Entry 9PFG (electron microscopy, 3.58 A resolution); this record covers chains C and F of the 10 polymer chains in the assembly.

== Chain C ==
Molecule: Synaptosomal-associated protein 25
Organism: Rattus norvegicus
Reference sequence: P60881 (SNP25_RAT); numbering as in UniProt (aligned over 1-83)
Chain sequence (84 residues; each row starts with the number of its first residue; numbering starts at 0):
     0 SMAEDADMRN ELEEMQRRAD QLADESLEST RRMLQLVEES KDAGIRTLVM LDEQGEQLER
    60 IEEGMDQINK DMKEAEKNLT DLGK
Unresolved in the structure: 0-18, 83
Sequence notes: expression tag (0)

== Chain F ==
Molecule: Alpha-soluble NSF attachment protein
Organism: Rattus norvegicus
Reference sequence: P54921 (SNAA_RAT); residues 1-295 here = UniProt positions 1-295
Chain sequence (296 residues; numbered 0 to 295; the number before each row is that of its first residue; numbering starts at 0):
     0 GMDTSGKQAE AMALLAEAER KVKNSQSFFS GLFGGSSKIE EACEIYARAA NMFKMAKNWS
    60 AAGNAFCQAA QLHLQLQSKH DAATCFVDAG NAFKKADPQE AINCLMRAIE IYTDMGRFTI
   120 AAKHHISIAE IYETELVDVE KAIAHYEQSA DYYKGEESNS SANKCLLKVA GYAAQLEQYQ
   180 KAIDIYEQVG TSAMDSPLLK YSAKDYFFKA ALCHFCIDML NAKLAVQKYE ELFPAFSDSR
   240 ECKLMKKLLE AHEEQNVDSY TESVKEYDSI SRLDQWLTTM LLRIKKTIQG DEEDLR
Unresolved in the structure: 26-33, 288-295
Sequence notes: expression tag (0)

== How chain C and chain F interact ==
Residue-residue contacts - 8 pairs, chain C then chain F:
  R30(C) - I269(F)
  E37(C) - S270(F)  hydrogen bond
  L47(C) - L197(F)  hydrophobic
  D51(C) - L197(F)
  D51(C) - L198(F)
  E52(C) - S160(F)
  E55(C) - S159(F)
  R59(C) - S157(F)
Interface residues without a listed pair, chain C (10 interface residues in all): Q34, K40, I44
Interface residues without a listed pair, chain F (12 interface residues in all): T118, K163, S201, K203, R239

== Overview ==
Chain C and chain F form an interface of 10 and 12 residues respectively; the contacts include 1 hydrogen
bond. The hydrogen-bonded pair is E37(C)-S270(F).
Chain C is Synaptosomal-associated protein 25 and chain F is Alpha-soluble NSF attachment protein, both from
Rattus norvegicus; the structure, Min22bin20S complex (NSF-alphaSNAP-2:2 syntaxin-1a H3:SNAP-25 SN1), 4:2:2
alphaSNAP-syntaxin-1a H3-SNAP-25 SN1 subcomplex local refinement, non-hydrolyzing, class 28, was determined by
electron microscopy together with 9OJR, 9OJU, 9OJZ, 9OK3, 9OK5, 9OKC and 17 further entries from the same
study.
